PDB entry 2CWF | X-ray diffraction, 1.80 A resolution | chains A and B

Chain A (and B):
Name: delta1-piperideine-2-carboxylate reductase
Source organism: Pseudomonas syringae pv. tomato
Notes: EC 1.5.1.-; chain B of this document is another copy of the same molecule, construct and numbering; everything in this record applies to it too
UniProtKB: Q4U331 (Q4U331_PSESM); numbering as in UniProt (aligned over 1-343)
Sequence (343 residues; row label = number of the first residue in the row):
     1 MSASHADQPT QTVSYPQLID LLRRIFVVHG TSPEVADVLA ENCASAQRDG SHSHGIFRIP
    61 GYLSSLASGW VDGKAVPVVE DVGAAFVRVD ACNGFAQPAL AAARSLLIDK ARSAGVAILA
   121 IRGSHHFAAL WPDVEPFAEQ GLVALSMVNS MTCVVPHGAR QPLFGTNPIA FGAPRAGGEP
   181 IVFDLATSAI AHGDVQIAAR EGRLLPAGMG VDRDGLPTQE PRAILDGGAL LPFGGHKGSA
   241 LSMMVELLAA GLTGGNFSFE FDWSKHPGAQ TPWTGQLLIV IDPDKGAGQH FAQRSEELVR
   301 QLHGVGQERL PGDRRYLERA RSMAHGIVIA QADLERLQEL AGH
Disordered / not traced: 1-9, 342-343 (chain B: 1-6)
Ligand contacts:
  - NADPH (NDP; NADPH dihydro-nicotinamide-adenine-dinucleotide phosphate), molecule 1: His-54, His-126, Phe-127, Ala-128, Ala-129, Leu-130, Trp-131, Val-148, Ser-150, Thr-166, Pro-168, Val-182, Phe-183, Asp-184, Leu-185, Ala-186, Ala-191, Asp-194, Pro-272, Arg-309, Leu-310, Pro-311, Gly-312, Asp-313, Arg-314, Arg-315
  - NADPH (NDP), molecule 2: His-157, His-236, Lys-237
Swiss-Prot annotation at these positions:
  - active site: Ser-53 (Charge relay system), His-54 (Proton donor), Asp-194 (Charge relay system)
  - binding site (substrate): Arg-58, Thr-166, His-192, Gly-193
  - binding site (NADP(+)): His-126 to Leu-130, Asp-184 to Ala-186, His-236, Lys-237, Arg-309 to Arg-315

Interface between chain A and chain B:
Contacting residue pairs (135):
  Val-82(A) with Lys-285(B); Gly-286(B)
  Gly-83(A) with Ala-114(B)
  Ala-84(A) with Ala-114(B)
  Ala-85(A) with Ala-85(B), hydrophobic; Ala-114(B), hydrogen bond (backbone-backbone); Val-116(B)
  Phe-86(A) with Ala-114(B); Gly-115(B); Asp-282(B); Lys-285(B)
  Arg-88(A) with Pro-283(B), hydrogen bond (side chain-backbone); Asp-284(B); Lys-285(B), hydrogen bond (side chain-backbone); Gly-286(B); Ala-287(B)
  Ala-114(A) with Gly-83(B); Ala-84(B); Ala-85(B), hydrogen bond (backbone-backbone); Phe-86(B)
  Gly-115(A) with Phe-86(B)
  Val-116(A) with Ala-85(B)
  Ile-118(A) with Val-116(B), hydrophobic; Ile-281(B), hydrophobic
  Pro-156(A) with Leu-302(B), hydrophobic; Gln-307(B)
  His-157(A) with Gln-307(B), hydrogen bond (backbone-side chain)
  Gly-158(A) with Gly-306(B)
  Ala-159(A) with Val-305(B); Gly-306(B); Gln-307(B)
  Arg-160(A) with Gly-304(B), hydrogen bond (side chain-backbone); Val-305(B), hydrogen bond (backbone-backbone); Gly-306(B)
  Gln-161(A) with Val-305(B), hydrogen bond (backbone-backbone)
  Pro-162(A) with Val-305(B)
  Leu-163(A) with Gln-301(B); Leu-302(B), hydrophobic
  Phe-164(A) with Leu-302(B), hydrophobic
  Phe-171(A) with Met-244(B), hydrophobic; Leu-247(B), hydrophobic
  Ile-181(A) with Met-243(B), hydrophobic
  Phe-183(A) with Ala-240(B); Leu-241(B), hydrophobic; Met-244(B), hydrophobic
  Leu-185(A) with Lys-237(B)
  Ala-186(A) with Lys-237(B), hydrogen bond (backbone-side chain)
  Ser-188(A) with Lys-237(B), hydrogen bond (backbone-side chain)
  Ala-189(A) with Lys-237(B)
  Phe-233(A) with Phe-233(B), hydrophobic; Lys-237(B); Gly-238(B); Leu-241(B), hydrophobic
  Gly-234(A) with Gly-234(B)
  Lys-237(A) with Leu-185(B); Ala-186(B), hydrogen bond (side chain-backbone); Ser-188(B), hydrogen bond (side chain-backbone); Ala-189(B), hydrogen bond (side chain-backbone); Phe-233(B)
  Gly-238(A) with Phe-233(B)
  Ala-240(A) with Phe-183(B)
  Leu-241(A) with Phe-183(B), hydrophobic; Phe-233(B), hydrophobic; Leu-241(B), hydrophobic
  Met-243(A) with Ile-181(B), hydrophobic; Leu-298(B), hydrophobic; Pro-311(B), hydrophobic
  Met-244(A) with Phe-171(B), hydrophobic; Phe-183(B), hydrophobic
  Leu-247(A) with Phe-171(B), hydrophobic; Phe-291(B); Ser-295(B); Leu-298(B), hydrophobic
  Ala-250(A) with Arg-294(B), hydrogen bond (backbone-side chain)
  Gly-251(A) with Gln-289(B), hydrogen bond (backbone-side chain); Phe-291(B); Arg-294(B)
  Leu-252(A) with Ile-281(B), hydrophobic; Pro-283(B); Phe-291(B)
  Gly-254(A) with Gln-289(B); Arg-294(B)
  Gly-255(A) with Arg-294(B), hydrogen bond (backbone-side chain)
  Phe-257(A) with Arg-294(B); Leu-298(B), hydrophobic
  Phe-259(A) with Leu-298(B), hydrophobic; Gln-301(B)
  Glu-260(A) with Arg-294(B), salt bridge
  Ile-281(A) with Phe-86(B), hydrophobic; Ile-118(B), hydrophobic; Leu-252(B), hydrophobic
  Asp-282(A) with Phe-86(B)
  Pro-283(A) with Arg-88(B), hydrogen bond (backbone-side chain); Leu-252(B)
  Asp-284(A) with Arg-88(B)
  Lys-285(A) with Val-82(B); Phe-86(B); Arg-88(B), hydrogen bond (backbone-side chain)
  Gly-286(A) with Val-82(B); Arg-88(B), hydrogen bond (backbone-side chain)
  Ala-287(A) with Arg-88(B)
  Gln-289(A) with Gly-251(B), hydrogen bond (side chain-backbone); Leu-252(B); Gly-254(B)
  Phe-291(A) with Leu-247(B); Gly-251(B); Leu-252(B)
  Arg-294(A) with Ala-250(B), hydrogen bond (side chain-backbone); Gly-251(B); Gly-254(B); Gly-255(B), hydrogen bond (side chain-backbone); Phe-257(B); Glu-260(B), salt bridge
  Ser-295(A) with Leu-247(B)
  Glu-297(A) with Glu-260(B)
  Leu-298(A) with Met-243(B), hydrophobic; Leu-247(B), hydrophobic; Phe-257(B), hydrophobic; Phe-259(B), hydrophobic
  Gln-301(A) with Leu-163(B); Phe-259(B)
  Leu-302(A) with Pro-156(B), hydrophobic; Leu-163(B), hydrophobic; Phe-164(B), hydrophobic
  Gly-304(A) with Arg-160(B), hydrogen bond (backbone-side chain)
  Val-305(A) with Ala-159(B); Arg-160(B), hydrogen bond (backbone-backbone); Gln-161(B), hydrogen bond (backbone-backbone); Pro-162(B)
  Gly-306(A) with Gly-158(B); Ala-159(B); Arg-160(B)
  Gln-307(A) with Pro-156(B); His-157(B), hydrogen bond (side chain-backbone); Ala-159(B)
Other interface residues (no listed pair), chain A (73 interface residues in all): Ala-117, Val-143, Leu-145, Ala-173, Ser-239, Glu-246, Leu-248, Asn-256, His-303, Leu-310, Pro-311
Other interface residues (no listed pair), chain B (73 interface residues in all): Ala-117, Val-143, Leu-145, Ala-173, Ile-190, Ser-239, Glu-246, Leu-248, Asn-256, Ile-279, Glu-297

Summary:
Chain A and chain B each contribute 73 residues to their interface; the contacts include 26 hydrogen bonds and
2 salt bridges. Among the polar pairs are Glu-260(A)/Arg-294(B), Arg-88(A)/Pro-283(B) and
Arg-88(A)/Lys-285(B). Bound to chain A: NADPH.
Chain A and chain B are both delta1-piperideine-2-carboxylate reductase (Pseudomonas syringae pv. tomato); the
structure, Crystal Structure of delta1-piperideine-2-carboxylate reductase from Pseudomonas syringae complexed
with NADPH, was determined by X-ray diffraction together with 1WTJ and 2CWH from the same study.
